Entry 6N0V (X-ray diffraction, 2.50 A resolution); this record covers chain A.

[Chain A]
Protein: tRNA ligase
Source organism: Chaetomium thermophilum (strain DSM 1495 / CBS 144.50 / IMI 039719)
Notes: EC 6.5.1.3
Reference sequence: G0S6G2 (G0S6G2_CHATD); residue numbers follow UniProt; this construct covers 1-407
Chain sequence (407 residues; row label = number of the first residue in the row):
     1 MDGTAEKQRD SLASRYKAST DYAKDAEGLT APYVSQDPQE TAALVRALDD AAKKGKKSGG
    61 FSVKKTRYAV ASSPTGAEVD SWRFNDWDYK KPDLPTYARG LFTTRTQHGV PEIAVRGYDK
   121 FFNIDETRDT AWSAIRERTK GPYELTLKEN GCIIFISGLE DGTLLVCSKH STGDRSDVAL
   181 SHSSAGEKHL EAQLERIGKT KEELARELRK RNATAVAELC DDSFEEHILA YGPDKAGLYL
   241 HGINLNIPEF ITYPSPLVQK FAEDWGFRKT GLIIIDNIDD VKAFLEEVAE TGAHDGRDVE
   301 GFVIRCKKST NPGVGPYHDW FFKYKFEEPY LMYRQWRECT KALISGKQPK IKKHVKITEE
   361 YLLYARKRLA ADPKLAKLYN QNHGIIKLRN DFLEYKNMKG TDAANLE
Disordered / not traced: 1-12
Modified residues: K148 (5'-O-[(S)-{[(5S)-5-amino-6-oxohexyl]amino}(hydroxy)phosphoryl]adenosine; APK)
Ion coordination: Mn2+ near K148 (its only coordinating residue here)
Reported in the primary citation:
  - catalytic residues: K323, K325 (proposed by the authors, not directly observed)
  - specificity-determining residues: R334, R337 (proposed by the authors, not directly observed)

[Overview]
From the paper: catalytic residues K323 and K325; specificity determinants R334 and R337.
Chain A is tRNA ligase (Chaetomium thermophilum (strain DSM 1495 / CBS 144.50 / IMI 039719)); the structure,
tRNA ligase, was determined by X-ray diffraction together with 6N0T from the same study.
